2PPB - chains H and C of the 8 polymer chains in the assembly; structure by X-ray diffraction, 3.00 A resolution.

Chain H:
Molecule: 16-nt RNA strand
Sequence (16 nucleotides; each row starts with the number of its first residue):
     1 GAGUCUGCGGCGCGCG
Bound ions: Mg2+: G16 (shared with 3 residues of chain D)

Chain C:
Name: DNA-directed RNA polymerase beta chain
Organism: Thermus thermophilus
Notes: EC 2.7.7.6
Reference sequence: Q8RQE9 (RPOB_THET8); residue numbers follow UniProt; this construct covers 1-1119
Chain sequence (1119 residues; numbered 1 to 1119; the number before each row is that of its first residue):
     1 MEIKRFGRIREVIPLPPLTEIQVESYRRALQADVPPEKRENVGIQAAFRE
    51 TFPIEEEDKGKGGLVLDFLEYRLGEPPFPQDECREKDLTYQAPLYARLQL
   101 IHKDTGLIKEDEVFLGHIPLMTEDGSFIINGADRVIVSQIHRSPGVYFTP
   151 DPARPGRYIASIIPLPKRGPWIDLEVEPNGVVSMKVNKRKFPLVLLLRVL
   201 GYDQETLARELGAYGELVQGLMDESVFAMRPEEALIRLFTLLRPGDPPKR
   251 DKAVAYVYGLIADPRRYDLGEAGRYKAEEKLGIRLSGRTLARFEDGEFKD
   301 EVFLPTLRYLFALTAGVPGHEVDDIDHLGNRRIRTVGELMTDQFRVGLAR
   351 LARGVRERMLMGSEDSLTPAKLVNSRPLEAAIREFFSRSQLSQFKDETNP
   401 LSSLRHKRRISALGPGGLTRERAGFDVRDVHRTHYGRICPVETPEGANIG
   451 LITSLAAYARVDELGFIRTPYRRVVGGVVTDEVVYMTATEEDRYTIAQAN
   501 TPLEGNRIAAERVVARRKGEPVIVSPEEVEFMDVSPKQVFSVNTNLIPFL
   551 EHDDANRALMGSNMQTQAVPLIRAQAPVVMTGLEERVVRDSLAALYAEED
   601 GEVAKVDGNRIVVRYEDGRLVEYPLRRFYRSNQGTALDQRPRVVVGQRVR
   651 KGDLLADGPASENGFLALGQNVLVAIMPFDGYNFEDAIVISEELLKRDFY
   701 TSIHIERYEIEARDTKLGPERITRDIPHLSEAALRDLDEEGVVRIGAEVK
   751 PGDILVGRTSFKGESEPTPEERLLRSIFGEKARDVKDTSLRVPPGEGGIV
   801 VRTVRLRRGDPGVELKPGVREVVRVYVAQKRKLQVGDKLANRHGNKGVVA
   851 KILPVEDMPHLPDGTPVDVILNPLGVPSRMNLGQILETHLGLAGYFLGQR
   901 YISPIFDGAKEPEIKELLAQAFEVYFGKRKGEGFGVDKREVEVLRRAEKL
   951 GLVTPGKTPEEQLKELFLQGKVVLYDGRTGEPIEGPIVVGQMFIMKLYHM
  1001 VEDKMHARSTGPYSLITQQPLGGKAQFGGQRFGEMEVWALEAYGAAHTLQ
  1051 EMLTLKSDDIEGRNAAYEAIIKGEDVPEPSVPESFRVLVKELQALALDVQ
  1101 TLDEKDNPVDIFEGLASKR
Ligand contacts:
  - AMP-CPP (APC; diphosphomethylphosphonic acid adenosyl ester): Glu445, Arg557, Ser878, Arg879
  - streptolydigin (STD): Arg422, Phe425, Arg428, Ala447, Ile449

Interface between chain H and chain C:
Residue-residue contacts (29):
  G1(H) - Glu770(C)  hydrogen bond to the base
  G1(H) - Leu773(C)  base contact
  A2(H) - Lys786(C)  base contact
  U4(H) - Glu764(C)  hydrogen bond to the sugar
  C5(H) - Glu764(C)  sugar contact
  U6(H) - Tyr1013(C)  base contact
  U6(H) - Leu1015(C)  phosphate contact
  G7(H) - Tyr1013(C)  hydrogen bond to the base
  G7(H) - Ser1014(C)  base contact
  G7(H) - Leu1015(C)  hydrogen bond to the base
  G7(H) - Leu1021(C)  base contact
  C8(H) - Leu1021(C)  phosphate contact
  C11(H) - Gln390(C)  hydrogen bond to the phosphate
  G12(H) - Gln390(C)  hydrogen bond to the phosphate
  G12(H) - Leu413(C)  phosphate contact
  C13(H) - Arg409(C)  hydrogen bond to the phosphate
  C13(H) - Asn448(C)  hydrogen bond to the phosphate
  C13(H) - Ile452(C)  phosphate contact
  G14(H) - Arg405(C)  salt bridge to the phosphate
  G14(H) - Arg409(C)  salt bridge to the phosphate
  G14(H) - Pro444(C)  phosphate contact
  G14(H) - Ile452(C)  phosphate contact
  G14(H) - Gln567(C)  hydrogen bond to the phosphate
  G14(H) - Glu1002(C)  base contact
  C15(H) - Glu445(C)  phosphate contact
  C15(H) - Asn563(C)  phosphate contact
  C15(H) - Gln567(C)  phosphate contact
  C15(H) - Lys846(C)  hydrogen bond to the phosphate
  G16(H) - Lys846(C)  salt bridge to the phosphate
Interface residues without a listed pair, chain H (14 interface residues in all): G3
Interface residues without a listed pair, chain C (25 interface residues in all): Gln393, Lys838, Pro1012, Gln1019, Gly1022

In short:
Chain H and chain C form an interface of 14 and 25 residues respectively, with 10 hydrogen bonds and 3 salt
bridges. Polar pairs include G1(H)-Glu770(C), G7(H)-Tyr1013(C) and G7(H)-Leu1015(C). Ligands of chain C:
streptolydigin and AMP-CPP.
Here chain H is a 16-nt RNA strand and chain C is DNA-directed RNA polymerase beta chain (Thermus
thermophilus). Entry 2PPB (Crystal structure of the T. thermophilus RNAP polymerase elongation complex with
the ntp substrate analog and ...) was determined by X-ray diffraction together with 2O5J from the same study.
